Entry 8VQ4 (X-ray diffraction, 1.90 A resolution); this record covers chains A and B.

[Chain A]
Name: Cyclin-dependent kinase 2
Source organism: Homo sapiens
Notes: EC 2.7.11.22
Reference sequence: P24941 (CDK2_HUMAN); residue numbers follow UniProt; this construct covers 1-298
Chain sequence (298 residues; numbered 1 to 298; the number before each row is that of its first residue):
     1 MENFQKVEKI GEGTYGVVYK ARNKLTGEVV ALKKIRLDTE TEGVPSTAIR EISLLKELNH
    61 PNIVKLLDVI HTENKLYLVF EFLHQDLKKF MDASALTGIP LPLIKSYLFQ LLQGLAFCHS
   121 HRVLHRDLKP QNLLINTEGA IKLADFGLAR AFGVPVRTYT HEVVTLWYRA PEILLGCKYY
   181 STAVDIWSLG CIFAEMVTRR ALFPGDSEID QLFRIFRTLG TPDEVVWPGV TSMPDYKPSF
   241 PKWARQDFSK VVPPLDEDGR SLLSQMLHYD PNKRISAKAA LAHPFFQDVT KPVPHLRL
Unresolved in the structure: 161-163, 298
Modified residues: Thr-160 (phosphothreonine; TPO)
Ligand contacts: A1AC5 ((8R)-6-(1-benzyl-1H-pyrazole-4-carbonyl)-N-[(2S,3R)-3-(2-cyclohexylethoxy)-1-(methylamino)-1-oxobutan-2-yl]-2-[(1S)-2,2-dimethylcyclopropane-1-carbonyl]-2,6-diazaspiro[3.4]octane-8-carboxamide): Arg-122, Phe-152, Gly-153, Val-154, Pro-155, Val-156, Tyr-180, Ser-181, Thr-182, Ala-183, Pro-271, Asn-272
UniProt features mapped onto this chain:
  - active site: Asp-127 (Proton acceptor)
  - binding site (ATP): Ile-10 to Val-18, Lys-33, Glu-81 to Leu-83, Asp-86, Lys-129 to Asn-132, Asp-145
  - binding site (Mg(2+)): Asn-132, Asp-145
  - site (CDK7 binding): Lys-9, Lys-88, Lys-89, Leu-166
  - modified residue: Met-1 (N-acetylmethionine), Lys-6 (N6-acetyllysine), Thr-14 (Phosphothreonine), Tyr-15 (Phosphotyrosine), Tyr-19 (Phosphotyrosine), Thr-160 (Phosphothreonine)
  - natural variant: Pro-45 (P45L: In a glioblastoma multiforme sample)
  - mutagenesis: Lys-9 (K9F: Reduced phosphorylation by CAK), Thr-14 (T14A: 2-fold increase in activity), Tyr-15 (Y15F: 2-fold increase in activity), Lys-88 to Lys-89 (Reduced phosphorylation by CAK), Thr-160 (T160A: Abolishes activity), Leu-166 (L166R: Reduced phosphorylation by CAK and reduced kinase activity)
What the authors report for this chain:
  - binding site for A1AC5: Arg-122, Thr-182
  - post-translational modification sites: Thr-160

[Chain B]
Name: G1/S-specific cyclin-E1
Source organism: Homo sapiens
Reference sequence: P24864 (CCNE1_HUMAN); residues 81-363 here correspond to UniProt positions 96-378 (UniProt number = residue number + 15)
Chain sequence (285 residues; numbered 79 to 363; the number before each row is that of its first residue):
    79 GSIIAPSRGS PLPVLSWANR EEVWKIMLNK EKTYLRDQHF LEQHPLLQPK MRAILLDWLM
   139 EVCEVYKLHR ETFYLAQDFF DRYMATQENV VKTLLQLIGI SSLFIAAKLE EIYPPKLHQF
   199 AYVTDGACSG DEILTMELMI MKALKWRLSP LTIVSWLNVY MQVAYLNDLH EVLLPQYPQQ
   259 IFIQIAELLD LCVLDVDCLE FPYGILAASA LYHFSSSELM QKVSGYQWCD IENCVKWMVP
   319 FAMVIRETGS SKLKHFRGVA DEDAHNIQTH RDSLDLLDKA RAKKA
Unresolved in the structure: 79-81, 245-253, 361-363
Sequence notes: expression tag (79-80)
Ligand contacts: A1AC5 ((8R)-6-(1-benzyl-1H-pyrazole-4-carbonyl)-N-[(2S,3R)-3-(2-cyclohexylethoxy)-1-(methylamino)-1-oxobutan-2-yl]-2-[(1S)-2,2-dimethylcyclopropane-1-carbonyl]-2,6-diazaspiro[3.4]octane-8-carboxamide): Leu-90, Pro-91, Leu-93, Trp-95, Met-105, Asn-236, Val-237, Met-239, Gln-240, Val-241, Tyr-243, Leu-244, Pro-256, Gln-257, Phe-260, Glu-340, His-343
UniProt features mapped onto this chain:
  - modified residue: Ser-88 (Phosphoserine)
What the authors report for this chain:
  - allosteric site: Asn-97
  - conformationally variable residues (side-chain flip): Tyr-255
  - mutagenesis - N97C: increased binding to WX-02-520

[Interface between chain A and chain B]
Pairs across the interface - 50 pairs, chain A then chain B:
  Thr-41(A) / Leu-195(B)
  Glu-42(A) / Phe-182(B)
  Glu-42(A) / Lys-186(B)  hydrogen bond (backbone-side chain)
  Glu-42(A) / Lys-194(B)
  Glu-42(A) / Leu-195(B)  hydrogen bond (side chain-backbone)
  Gly-43(A) / Leu-212(B)
  Gly-43(A) / Glu-215(B)
  Val-44(A) / Lys-186(B)  hydrogen bond (backbone-side chain)
  Val-44(A) / Glu-215(B)  hydrogen bond (backbone-side chain)
  Val-44(A) / Leu-216(B)  hydrophobic
  Val-44(A) / Met-219(B)  hydrophobic
  Ser-46(A) / Lys-186(B)
  Ile-49(A) / Lys-186(B)
  Ile-49(A) / Leu-187(B)  hydrophobic
  Ile-49(A) / Met-219(B)  hydrophobic
  Ile-49(A) / Leu-226(B)  hydrophobic
  Arg-50(A) / Lys-186(B)  hydrogen bond (side chain-backbone)
  Arg-50(A) / Leu-187(B)  hydrogen bond (side chain-backbone)
  Ile-52(A) / Trp-224(B)  hydrophobic
  Ser-53(A) / Trp-224(B)
  Ser-53(A) / Leu-226(B)  hydrogen bond (side chain-backbone)
  Ser-53(A) / Ser-227(B)  hydrogen bond
  Lys-56(A) / Lys-223(B)
  Lys-56(A) / Trp-224(B)
  Lys-56(A) / Arg-225(B)
  Glu-57(A) / Lys-108(B)  salt bridge
  Glu-57(A) / Tyr-112(B)  hydrogen bond
  Glu-57(A) / Arg-225(B)  salt bridge
  Glu-57(A) / Ser-227(B)
  Val-69(A) / Trp-224(B)
  His-71(A) / Leu-216(B)
  His-71(A) / Lys-220(B)  hydrogen bond
  Leu-76(A) / Trp-224(B)  hydrophobic
  His-119(A) / Trp-95(B)
  Ser-120(A) / Glu-100(B)  hydrogen bond
  Ser-120(A) / Val-101(B)
  Ser-120(A) / Ile-104(B)
  His-121(A) / Ile-104(B)
  Arg-122(A) / Met-105(B)
  Phe-152(A) / Trp-95(B)  hydrophobic
  Gly-153(A) / Gln-240(B)  hydrogen bond (backbone-side chain)
  Val-154(A) / Asn-236(B)
  Tyr-159(A) / Ile-190(B)  hydrophobic
  Tyr-179(A) / Glu-340(B)  hydrogen bond
  Thr-182(A) / Trp-95(B)
  Ser-276(A) / Ser-94(B)  hydrogen bond (side chain-backbone)
  Lys-278(A) / Leu-93(B)
  Lys-278(A) / Ser-94(B)
  Lys-278(A) / Ala-96(B)
  Lys-278(A) / Asn-97(B)
Interface residues without a listed pair, chain A (29 interface residues in all): Leu-37, Leu-54, Phe-117
Interface residues without a listed pair, chain B (36 interface residues in all): Ile-183, Glu-189, Tyr-191, Leu-229, Val-237, Asn-344

[Summary]
29 residues of chain A and 36 residues of chain B are in contact, with 14 hydrogen bonds and 2 salt bridges.
Among the polar pairs are Glu-57(A)/Lys-108(B), Glu-57(A)/Arg-225(B) and Glu-42(A)/Lys-186(B). The paper
reports a binding site for A1AC5 at Arg-122(A) and Thr-182(A); N97C of chain B increases binding to WX-02-520.
Here chain A is Cyclin-dependent kinase 2 and chain B is G1/S-specific cyclin-E1, both from Homo sapiens.
Entry 8VQ4 (CDK2-CyclinE1 in complex with allosteric inhibitor I-125A) was determined by X-ray diffraction,
deposited together with 8VQ3.
